Entry 7XVL (X-ray diffraction, 3.51 A resolution); this record covers chains H and J of the 21 polymer chains in the assembly.

[Chain H]
Name: Histone H2B type 1-J
Source organism: Homo sapiens
Reference sequence: P06899 (H2B1J_HUMAN); residues 0-125 here correspond to UniProt positions 1-126 (UniProt number = residue number + 1)
Sequence (128 residues; numbered -2 to 125; the number before each row is that of its first residue; numbers below 1 keep their minus sign (Gly-2 is residue -2)):
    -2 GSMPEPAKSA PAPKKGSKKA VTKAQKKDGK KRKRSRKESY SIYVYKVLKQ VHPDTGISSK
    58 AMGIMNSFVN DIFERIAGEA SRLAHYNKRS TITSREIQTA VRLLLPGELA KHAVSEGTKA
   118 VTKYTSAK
Not modelled in the structure: -2 to 29
Differences from the reference sequence: expression tag (-2 to -1)
UniProt features mapped onto this chain:
  - modified residue: Pro1 (N-acetylproline), Glu2 (ADP-ribosyl glutamic acid), Lys5 (N6-(2-hydroxyisobutyryl)lysine), Ser6 (ADP-ribosylserine), Lys11 (N6-(beta-hydroxybutyryl)lysine), Lys12 (N6-(2-hydroxyisobutyryl)lysine), Ser14 (Phosphoserine), Lys15 (N6-acetyllysine), Lys16 (N6-(beta-hydroxybutyryl)lysine), Lys20 (N6-(2-hydroxyisobutyryl)lysine), Lys23 (N6-(2-hydroxyisobutyryl)lysine), Lys24 (N6-(2-hydroxyisobutyryl)lysine), Lys34 (N6-(2-hydroxyisobutyryl)lysine), Glu35 (PolyADP-ribosyl glutamic acid), Ser36 (Phosphoserine), Lys43 (N6-(2-hydroxyisobutyryl)lysine), Lys46 (N6-(2-hydroxyisobutyryl)lysine), Lys57 (N6,N6-dimethyllysine), Arg79 (Dimethylated arginine), Lys85 (N6,N6,N6-trimethyllysine) and 6 more in UniProt
  - glycosylation: Ser112 (O-linked (GlcNAc) serine)
  - cross-link (Glycyl lysine isopeptide (Lys-Gly)): Lys5 (interchain with G-Cter in SUMO2), Lys20 (interchain with G-Cter in SUMO2), Lys34 (interchain with G-Cter in ubiquitin), Lys120 (interchain with G-Cter in ubiquitin)

[Chain J]
Molecule: 169-nt DNA strand
Source organism: synthetic construct
Sequence (169 nucleotides; numbered -82 to 86; the number before each row is that of its first residue; numbers below 1 keep their minus sign (DC-82 is residue -82)):
   -82 CGTTTTTTTT TTGCATGTGC CGGTCTCACA CGTGCCTGGA GACTAGTAAG CGCTTCTAGT
   -22 GGCGGTTAAA ACGCGGTAGA CAGCGCGTAC GTGCGTTTAA GCGGTGCTAG AGCTGTCTAC
    38 GACCAATTGA GCGGCCTCGG CACCGGGATG CTGTTTTTTT TTTGGGTAC

[How chain H and chain J interact]
Contacting residue pairs (15; chain H residue first):
  Arg31(H) - DC30(J)  sugar contact
  Ser32(H) - DC30(J)  hydrogen bond to the phosphate
  Arg33(H) - DC-47(J)  hydrogen bond to the base
  Arg33(H) - DT-46(J)  sugar contact
  Tyr42(H) - DA-53(J)  hydrogen bond to the phosphate
  Gly53(H) - DA-53(J)  phosphate contact
  Ile54(H) - DA-53(J)  phosphate contact
  Ser55(H) - DC-54(J)  phosphate contact
  Ser56(H) - DC-54(J)  hydrogen bond to the phosphate
  Arg86(H) - DA-34(J)  phosphate contact
  Arg86(H) - DG-33(J)  salt bridge to the phosphate
  Ser87(H) - DA-35(J)  sugar contact
  Ser87(H) - DA-34(J)  hydrogen bond to the phosphate
  Thr88(H) - DA-35(J)  hydrogen bond to the phosphate
  Thr88(H) - DA-34(J)  hydrogen bond to the phosphate
Also at the interface, not in a pair above, chain H (13 interface residues in all): Glu35, Lys85
Also at the interface, not in a pair above, chain J (9 interface residues in all): DG-44

[Summary]
Chain H and chain J form an interface of 13 and 9 residues respectively, with 7 hydrogen bonds and 1 salt
bridge. Among the polar pairs are Arg33(H)-DC-47(J), Ser32(H)-DC30(J) and Tyr42(H)-DA-53(J).
Chain H is Histone H2B type 1-J (Homo sapiens) and chain J is a 169-nt DNA strand (synthetic construct); the
structure, Crystal Structure of Nucleosome-H1.0 Linker Histone Assembly (sticky-169an DNA fragment), was
determined by X-ray diffraction.
